Entry 6OT1 (electron microscopy, 3.50 A resolution); this record covers chains q and r of the 24 polymer chains in the assembly.

== Chain q ==
Name: VRC03 heavy
Organism: Homo sapiens
Amino-acid sequence (233 residues; row label = number of the first residue in the row; a row labelled like 76A-76G holds insertion residues (76A, then the next letters in order)):
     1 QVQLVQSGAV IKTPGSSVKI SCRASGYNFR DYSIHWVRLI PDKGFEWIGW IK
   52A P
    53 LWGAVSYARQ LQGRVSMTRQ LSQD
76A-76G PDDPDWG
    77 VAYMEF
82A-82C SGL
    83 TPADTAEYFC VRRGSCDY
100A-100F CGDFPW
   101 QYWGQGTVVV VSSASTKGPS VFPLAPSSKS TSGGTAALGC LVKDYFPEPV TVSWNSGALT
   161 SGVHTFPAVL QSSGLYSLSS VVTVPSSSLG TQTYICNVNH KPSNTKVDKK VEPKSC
Unresolved in the structure: 112-216
Cystine bridges: Cys22-Cys92, Cys98-Cys100A

== Chain r ==
Name: VRC03 light
Organism: Homo sapiens
Amino-acid sequence (209 residues; row label = number of the first residue in the row):
     1 EIVLTQSPGI LSLSPGETAT LFCKASQGGN AMTWYQKRRG QVPRLLIYDT SRRASGVPDR
    61 FVGSGSGTDF FLTINKLDRE DFAVYYCQQF EFFGLGSELE VHRTVAAPSV FIFPPSDEQL
   121 KSGTASVVCL LNNFYPREAK VQWKVDNALQ SGNSQESVTE QDSKDSTYSL SSTLTLSKAD
   181 YEKHKVYACE VTHQGLSSPV TKSFNRGEC
Unresolved in the structure: 103-209
Cystine bridges: Cys23-Cys87

== Interface between chain q and chain r ==
Residue-residue contacts (21):
  Phe45(q) with Pro43(r), hydrophobic; Tyr86(r), hydrophobic; Phe93(r), hydrophobic
  Cys98(q) with Tyr48(r), hydrogen bond
  Tyr100(q) with Asp49(r); Arg52(r)
  Cys100A(q) with Tyr48(r), hydrophobic
  Phe100D(q) with Tyr35(r); Gln88(r); Phe90(r)
  Pro100E(q) with Thr33(r); Tyr35(r); Leu45(r); Tyr48(r), hydrophobic
  Trp100F(q) with Tyr35(r), hydrogen bond (backbone-side chain); Leu45(r); Phe93(r), hydrophobic
  Gln101(q) with Ala54(r)
  Trp103(q) with Tyr35(r); Val42(r), hydrophobic
  Gly104(q) with Val42(r)
Interface residues without a listed pair, chain q (14 interface residues in all): Leu39, Lys43, Trp47, Phe91
Interface residues without a listed pair, chain r (17 interface residues in all): Lys37, Ser55, Glu91, Leu95

== Summary ==
14 residues of chain q and 17 residues of chain r are in contact; the contacts include 2 hydrogen bonds. Polar
contacts include Cys98(q)-Tyr48(r) and Trp100F(q)-Tyr35(r).
Chain q is VRC03 heavy and chain r is VRC03 light, both from Homo sapiens; the structure, Cryo-EM structure of
vaccine-elicited antibody 0PV-b.01 in complex with HIV-1 Env BG505 DS-SOSIP and antibodies VRC03 ..., was
determined by electron microscopy (same publication as 6MPH, 6MQC, 6MQE, 6MQM, 6MQR, 6N16 and 4 further
entries).
